PDB entry 7VD6 | electron microscopy, 2.80 A resolution | chains 13 and 14 of the 11 polymer chains in the assembly

Chain 13 (and 14):
Molecule: Chlorophyll a/b-binding protein
Organism: Chaetoceros gracilis
Notes: chain 14 of this document is another copy of the same molecule, construct and numbering; everything in this record applies to it too
UniProt: A0A679BXP6 (A0A679BXP6_9STRA); numbering as in UniProt (aligned over 1-207)
Chain sequence (207 residues; each row starts with the number of its first residue):
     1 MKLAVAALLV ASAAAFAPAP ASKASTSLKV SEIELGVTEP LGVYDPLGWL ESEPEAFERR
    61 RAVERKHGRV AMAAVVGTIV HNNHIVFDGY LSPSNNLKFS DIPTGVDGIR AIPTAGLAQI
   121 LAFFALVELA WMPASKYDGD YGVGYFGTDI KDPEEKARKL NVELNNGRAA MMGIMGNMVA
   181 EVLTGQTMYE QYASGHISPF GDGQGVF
Unresolved in the structure: 1-30, 200-207 (chain 14: 1-30, 203-207)
Metal / ion sites: chlorophyll a Mg site 1 near Glu64 (its only coordinating residue here); Chlorophyll c1 Mg site 1 near Gln119 (its only coordinating residue here); Chlorophyll c1 Mg site 2 near Glu128 (its only coordinating residue here); chlorophyll a Mg site 2 near Glu163 (its only coordinating residue here); Chlorophyll c1 Mg site 3 near Asn166 (its only coordinating residue here)
Small-molecule neighbours:
  - Fucoxanthin (A86; (3S,3'S,5R,5'R,6S,6'R,8'R)-3,5'-dihydroxy-8-oxo-6',7'-didehydro-5,5',6,6',7,8-hexahydro-5,6-epoxy-beta,beta-caroten-3'- yl acetate), molecule 1: Pro40, Leu41, Asn165, Arg168, Ala169, Met172
  - Fucoxanthin (A86), molecule 2: Tyr44, Pro46, Leu47, His67, Val70, Ala71, Ala74, Thr78, His81, Gly105, Val106, Gly108, Ile109, Met171, Met172, Ile174, Met175, Met178
  - Fucoxanthin (A86), molecule 3: Trp49, Glu53, Arg60, Met175, Met178, Val179, Val182, Leu183
  - Fucoxanthin (A86), molecule 4: Lys66, Arg69, Val70, Ala73, Tyr90, Leu91, Pro93, Phe99, Ile120, Phe124, Val127, Glu128, Met132
  - Fucoxanthin (A86), molecule 5: Met72, Ala73, Val75, Val76, Ile79, Met132, Val143, Gly144, Tyr145, Phe146, Asn166, Ala169, Ala170, Gly173, Gly176, Asn177, Met188, Tyr192
  - Fucoxanthin (A86), molecule 6: Ile79, Asn82, Asn83, Tyr145, Phe146, Met188, Tyr189, Tyr192
  - Fucoxanthin (A86), molecule 7: Tyr189, Tyr192, Ala193
  - chlorophyll a (CLA), molecule 1: Ile33, Gly36, Val37, Leu41, Gly42, Val43, Tyr44, Asp45, Leu47, Trp49, Leu50, Phe57, Arg60, Arg61, Val63, Glu64, His67, Arg168, Met171, Met172, Met175
  - chlorophyll a (CLA), molecule 2: Thr38, Glu39, Pro40, Arg158, Asn161, Val162, Asn165, Asn166, Ala169
  - chlorophyll a (CLA), molecule 3: Arg65, Arg69, Met72, Met132, Asp138, Gly139, Asp140, Tyr141, Gly142, Val143, Gly144, Tyr145, Gly147, Thr148, Asp149, Ile150, Lys156, Lys159, Leu160, Val162, Glu163, Asn166
  - chlorophyll a (CLA), molecule 4: Ala73, Ala74, Val76, Gly77, Val80, His81, Ile85, Val86, Phe87, Leu91, Phe99, Ile102, Gly108, Ile109, Ile112, Phe124
  - chlorophyll a (CLA), molecule 5: Val106, Asp107, Ile109, Arg110, Leu117, Met178, Val182
  - chlorophyll a (CLA), molecule 6: Phe123, Leu126, Val127, Ala130, Trp131, Met132
  - chlorophyll a (CLA), molecule 7: Ala169, Met172, Gly173, Met175, Gly176, Val179, Ala180, Leu183, Thr184, Gln191, His196, Ile197, Pro199
  - Chlorophyll c1 (KC1), molecule 1: Arg59, Val63, His67, Met175
  - Chlorophyll c1 (KC1), molecule 2: Arg59, Ala62, Val63, Lys66, His67, Val70, Leu121, Phe124, Ala125, Glu128, Leu129, Ala134, Ser135, Tyr137
  - Chlorophyll c1 (KC1), molecule 3: Val75, Val76, Ile79, Tyr145, Arg158, Lys159, Val162, Asn166, Ala169
  - Chlorophyll c1 (KC1), molecule 4: Leu91, Ser92, Pro93, Ser94, Asn95, Ile112, Pro113, Ala115, Gly116, Gln119, Ile120, Phe123
What the authors report for this chain:
  - binding site for chlorophyll a: Glu64, His81, Trp131, Glu163
  - binding site for 1,2-dipalmitoyl-phosphatidyl-glycerole: Ser94
  - binding site for Chlorophyll c1: His67, Gln119, Glu128, Asn166

Chain 13 / chain 14 interface:
Contacting residue pairs (8):
  Glu39(13) - Ala130(14)
  Asp152(13) - Asp149(14)
  Asp152(13) - Lys151(14)  salt bridge
  Glu155(13) - Gly147(14)
  Glu155(13) - Asp149(14)
  Arg158(13) - Gly142(14)  hydrogen bond (side chain-backbone)
  Arg158(13) - Val143(14)
  Lys159(13) - Gly147(14)

In short:
5 residues of chain 13 face 6 of chain 14 across their interface; the contacts include 1 hydrogen bond and 1
salt bridge. Among the polar pairs are Asp152(13)-Lys151(14) and Arg158(13)-Gly142(14). From the paper: a
binding site for chlorophyll a at Glu64(13), His81(13) and Trp131(13) among others; a binding site for
Chlorophyll c1 at His67(13), Gln119(13) and Glu128(13) among others.
Chain 13 and chain 14 are both Chlorophyll a/b-binding protein (Chaetoceros gracilis); the structure,
Structure of S1M1-type FCPII complex from diatom, was determined by electron microscopy.
